PDB entry 4ESA | X-ray diffraction, 1.45 A resolution | chains B and C of the 4 polymer chains in the assembly

# Chain B
Protein: Hemoglobin beta chain
Source organism: Eleginops maclovinus
Chain sequence (146 residues; row label = number of the first residue in the row):
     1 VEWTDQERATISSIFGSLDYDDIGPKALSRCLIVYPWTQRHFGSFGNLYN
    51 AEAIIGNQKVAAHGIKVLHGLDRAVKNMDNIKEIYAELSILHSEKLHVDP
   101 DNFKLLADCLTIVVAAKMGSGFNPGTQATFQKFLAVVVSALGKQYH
Unresolved in the structure: 145-146
Bound ions: heme Fe: His92 (together with carbon monoxide)
Ligand contacts:
  - carbon monoxide (CMO): Leu28, Phe42, His63, Val67, His92, Leu106
  - heme (HEM): Thr38, His41, Phe42, Phe45, His63, Lys66, Val67, Gly70, Leu71, Leu88, Leu91, His92, Leu96, Val98, Asn102, Phe103, Leu106, Val137, Val138, Leu141

# Chain C
Protein: Hemoglobin alpha chain
Source organism: Eleginops maclovinus
Chain sequence (143 residues; numbered 0 to 142; the number before each row is that of its first residue; numbering starts at 0):
     0 XSLSDKDKAAVKLLWSKISKSSDAIGNDALSRMIVVYPQTKTYFAHWPDL
    50 SPGSPHVKAHGKTVMGGIALAVSKIDDLRAGLLDLSEQHAYKLRVDPANF
   100 KILSHCILVVISMMFPKEFTPEAHVSLDKFLSGVSLALSERYR
Modified residues: ACE (acetyl group) at position 0
Bound ions: heme Fe: His88 (together with carbon monoxide)
Ligand contacts: carbon monoxide / heme: Leu29, Met32, Thr39, Tyr42, Phe43, His45, Trp46, His59, Thr62, Val63, Gly66, Ile67, Leu84, Gln87, His88, Leu92, Val94, Asn98, Phe99, Leu102, Ile106, Val133, Leu137

# Interface between chain B and chain C
Contacting residue pairs - 19 pairs, chain B then chain C:
  Val34(B) - Arg142(C)  hydrogen bond (backbone-side chain)
  Pro36(B) - Arg93(C)
  Pro36(B) - Tyr141(C)
  Pro36(B) - Arg142(C)
  Trp37(B) - Arg93(C)
  Trp37(B) - Val94(C)
  Trp37(B) - Asp95(C)
  Trp37(B) - Pro96(C)
  Trp37(B) - Tyr141(C)  hydrophobic
  Gln39(B) - Arg93(C)
  Arg40(B) - Thr41(C)
  Arg40(B) - Tyr42(C)
  Arg40(B) - Leu92(C)
  Arg40(B) - Arg93(C)
  His97(B) - Gln38(C)
  Asp99(B) - Asp95(C)
  Asp99(B) - Ala97(C)
  Asp101(B) - Ala97(C)
  Asn102(B) - Asp95(C)
Interface residues without a listed pair, chain B (11 interface residues in all): Tyr35, Tyr49
Interface residues without a listed pair, chain C (13 interface residues in all): Pro37, Tyr90

# Overview
11 residues of chain B and 13 residues of chain C are in contact; the contacts include 1 hydrogen bond. The
hydrogen-bonded pair is Val34(B)-Arg142(C). Ligands of chain B: carbon monoxide and heme. Chain C binds carbon
monoxide / heme.
Chain B is Hemoglobin beta chain and chain C is Hemoglobin alpha chain, both from Eleginops maclovinus; the
structure, X-ray structure of carbonmonoxy hemoglobin of Eleginops maclovinus, was determined by X-ray
diffraction.
